Entry 7LK8 (X-ray diffraction, 1.43 A resolution); this record covers chain A.

# Chain A
Molecule: Beta-lactamase
From: Klebsiella pneumoniae
Notes: EC 3.5.2.6
UniProtKB: Q93LQ9 (Q93LQ9_KLEPN); the author numbering skips numbers that UniProt does not, so the offset changes along the chain: 30-57 = UniProt 30-57; 59-252 = UniProt 58-251; 254-291 = UniProt 252-289
Sequence (260 residues; numbered 30 to 291; 2 numbers in that range are skipped by the numbering (no residue carries them; nothing is unmodelled there); the number before each row is that of its first residue):
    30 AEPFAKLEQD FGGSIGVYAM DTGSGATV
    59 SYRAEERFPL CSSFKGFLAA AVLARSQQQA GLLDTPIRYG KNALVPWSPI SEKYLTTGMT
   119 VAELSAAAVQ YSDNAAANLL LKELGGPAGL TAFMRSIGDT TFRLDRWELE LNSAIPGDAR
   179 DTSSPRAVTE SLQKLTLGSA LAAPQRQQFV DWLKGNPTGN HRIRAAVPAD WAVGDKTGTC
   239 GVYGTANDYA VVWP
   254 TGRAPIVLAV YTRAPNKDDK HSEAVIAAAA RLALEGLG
Construct notes: engineered mutation Pro-215 (Thr214 in Q93LQ9)
Disulfide bonds: Cys-69/Cys-238
Bound ions: Na+: Asp-228, Thr-254
Reported in the primary citation:
  - conformationally variable residues (loop rearrangement): Asn-214 to Arg-220
  - contacts within the chain: Phe-72/Glu-166 (hydrophobic contact), Glu-166/Leu-167 (hydrophobic contact), Glu-166/Leu-169 (hydrophobic contact) (proposed by the authors, not directly observed)
  - mutagenesis - F72Y, Q128H, R220H, T237A: decreased growth in response to imipenem
  - mutagenesis - F72Y, T215P (150-fold), T237A (5-fold): decreased catalytic activity on imipenem
  - mutagenesis - F72Y (340-fold), T215P (26-fold), T237A (30-fold): decreased catalytic activity on meropenem
  - mutagenesis - F72Y (7-fold), S106P, A126T, T237A (50-fold): increased catalytic activity on ampicillin
  - mutagenesis - F72Y (130-fold): decreased catalytic activity on cephalothin
  - mutagenesis - F72Y: unchanged catalytic activity on penicillin
  - mutagenesis - Q128H, T215P, R220H: increased catalytic activity on penicillin
  - mutagenesis - Q128H, T215P, R220H: increased catalytic activity on cephalosporins
  - mutagenesis - S106P, A126T, Q128H, R220H: decreased catalytic activity on carbapenem

# Overview
Asp-228 and Thr-254 coordinate Na+. From the paper: F72Y, Q128H and R220H, among others, reduce growth in
response to imipenem; conformational variability at Asn-214; 7 substitutions were tested in all.
Chain A is Beta-lactamase (Klebsiella pneumoniae); the structure, Crystal structure of KPC-2 T215P mutant, was
determined by X-ray diffraction together with 7LJK, 7LLB, 7LLH and 7LNL from the same study.
